Entry 9MQG (electron microscopy, 3.30 A resolution); this record covers chains H and A of the 14 polymer chains in the assembly.

# Chain H
Molecule: RM017 Fab heavy chain
Source organism: Macaca mulatta
Notes: antibody fragment or engineered binder
Chain sequence (235 residues; numbered 1 to 216 plus 19 insertion-coded residues; the number before each row is that of its first residue; a row labelled like 82A-82C holds insertion residues (82A, then the next letters in order)):
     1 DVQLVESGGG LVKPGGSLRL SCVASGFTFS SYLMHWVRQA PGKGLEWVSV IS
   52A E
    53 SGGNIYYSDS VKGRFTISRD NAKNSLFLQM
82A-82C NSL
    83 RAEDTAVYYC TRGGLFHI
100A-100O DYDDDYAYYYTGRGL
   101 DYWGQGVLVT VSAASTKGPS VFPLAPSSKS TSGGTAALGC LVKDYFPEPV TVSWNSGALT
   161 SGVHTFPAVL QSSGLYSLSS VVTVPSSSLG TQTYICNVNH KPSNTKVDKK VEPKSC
Disordered / not traced: 114-216
Cystine bridges: Cys22-Cys92
Modified / non-standard residues: Tyr100B (O-sulfo-L-tyrosine; TYS); Tyr100F (O-sulfo-L-tyrosine; TYS); Tyr100H (O-sulfo-L-tyrosine; TYS)

# Chain A
Molecule: Envelope glycoprotein gp120
Source organism: Human immunodeficiency virus 1
Chain sequence (473 residues; each row starts with the number of its first residue; note: 10 numbers in that range are skipped by the numbering (no residue carries them; nothing is unmodelled there)):
    31 AENLWVTVYY GVPVWKDAET TLFCASDAKA YETEKHNVWA THACVSTDPN PQEIHLENVT
    91 EEFNMWKNNM VEQMHEDIIS LWDQSLKPCV KLTPLCVGLQ CTNVTNNITD D
   150 MRGELKNCSF NATTELRNKR QKVYSLFYRL DIVPMVDLWT NYRLISCNTS AITQACPKVS
   210 FEPIPIHYCA PAGFAILKCK DKKFNGTGPC QNVSTVQCTH GIKPVVSTQL LLNGSLAEEE
   270 VIIRSENITN NAKNILVQLN TSVQINCTRP NNNTVKSIRI
   311 GPGQAFYYTG DIIGDIRQAH CNVSKATWNE TLGKVVKQLR KHFGNNTIIR FAQSSGGDLE
   371 VTTHSFNCGG EFFYCNTSGL FNSTW
   397 ISNTSVQGSN STGSNDSITL PCRIKQIINM WQRIGQAMYA PPIQGVIRCV SNITGLILTR
   457 DGGSTNSTTE TFRPGGGDMR DNWRSELYKY KVVKIEPLGV APTRCKRRVV GRRRRRR
Disordered / not traced: 31, 57-65, 397-412, 460-462, 505-513
Cystine bridges: Cys54-Cys74, Cys119-Cys205, Cys126-Cys196, Cys131-Cys157, Cys218-Cys247, Cys228-Cys239, Cys296-Cys331, Cys378-Cys445, Cys385-Cys418
Covalent attachments: N-acetylglucosamine (NAG) linked to Asn88, Asn133, Asn156, Asn160, Asn197, Asn234, Asn262, Asn276, Asn301, Asn332, Asn339, Asn386, Asn392, Asn448
What the authors report for this chain:
  - post-translational modification sites: Asn160

# Chain H / chain A interface
Pairs across the interface (15):
  Leu33(H) - Leu187(A)  hydrophobic
  Val50(H) - Trp188(A)
  Ser52(H) - Trp188(A)
  Gly55(H) - Lys171(A)
  Asn56(H) - Trp188(A)
  Ile57(H) - Trp188(A)
  Tyr58(H) - Trp188(A)
  Phe98(H) - Leu187(A)  hydrophobic
  Asp100E(H) - Arg166(A)
  Asp100E(H) - Arg169(A)  salt bridge
  Tyr100F(H) - Asn167(A)
  Tyr100F(H) - Arg169(A)
  Tyr100H(H) - Asn160(A)
  Tyr100H(H) - Arg169(A)
  Tyr100J(H) - Leu187(A)  hydrophobic
Other interface residues (no listed pair), chain H (13 interface residues in all): Ile51
From the paper, about this interface:
  - epitope / paratope residues, chain A: Asn160(A)

# Overview
13 residues of chain H and 7 residues of chain A are in contact, with 1 salt bridge. Its one salt-bridged
contact is Asp100E(H)-Arg169(A). Covalently linked N-acetylglucosamine: at Asn88(A), Asn133(A), Asn156(A),
Asn160(A), Asn197(A) and Asn234(A) and 8 more. The paper reports the epitope/paratope residue Asn160(A); a
modification site at Asn160(A).
Chain H is RM017 Fab heavy chain (Macaca mulatta) and chain A is Envelope glycoprotein gp120 (Human
immunodeficiency virus 1); the structure, RM017 Fab in complex with Apex-GT6.2 trimer and RM20A3 Fab, was
determined by electron microscopy together with 9MPX, 9B8B, 9B8C, 9MPB and 9MPC from the same study.
